PDB entry 1M0K | X-ray diffraction, 1.43 A resolution | chain A

# Chain A
Protein: bacteriorhodopsin
Organism: Halobacterium salinarum
Reference sequence: P02945 (BACR_HALN1); residues -12 to 249 here correspond to UniProt positions 1-262 (UniProt number = residue number + 13)
Sequence (262 residues; each row starts with the number of its first residue; numbers below 1 keep their minus sign (Met-12 is residue -12)):
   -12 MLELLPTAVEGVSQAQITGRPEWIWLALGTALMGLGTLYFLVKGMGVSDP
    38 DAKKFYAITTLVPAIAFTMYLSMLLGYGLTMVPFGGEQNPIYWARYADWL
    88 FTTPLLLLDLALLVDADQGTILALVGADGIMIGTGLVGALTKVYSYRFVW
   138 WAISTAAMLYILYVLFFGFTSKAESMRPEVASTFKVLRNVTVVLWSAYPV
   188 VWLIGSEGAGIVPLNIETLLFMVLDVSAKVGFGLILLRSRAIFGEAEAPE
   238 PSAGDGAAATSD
Unresolved in the structure: -12 to 4, 157-161, 232-249
Covalent attachments: retinal (RET) linked to Lys216
Residues lining bound ligands:
  - lipid fragment (LI1; 1-[2,6,10.14-tetramethyl-hexadecan-16-yl]-2-[2,10,14-trimethylhexadecan-16-yl]glycerol), molecule 1: Ala14, Thr17, Ala18, Leu22, Leu61
  - lipid fragment (LI1), molecule 2: Gly21, Thr24, Leu25, Leu28, Lys40, Tyr43, Ala44, Thr47, Leu48, Ala51, Phe54, Ala110, Ala114, Ile117, Ile140, Ala143, Ala144, Tyr147
  - lipid fragment (LI1), molecule 3: Leu22, Leu25, Tyr26, Val29
  - lipid fragment (LI1), molecule 4: Ile52, Thr55, Met56, Tyr64, Thr67, Trp80, Ala84, Leu87, Phe88, Gly113, Gly116, Ile117, Gly120, Leu123, Val124, Leu127
  - lipid fragment (LI1), molecule 5: Phe54, Leu58, Leu62, Tyr133, Val136, Ala139, Ile140, Ala143
  - lipid fragment (LI1), molecule 6: Leu87, Phe88, Pro91, Leu92, Leu95, Val112
  - lipid fragment (LI1), molecule 7: Tyr131, Ser132, Phe135, Val136, Trp138, Ala139, Leu190, Ala196
  - lipid fragment (LI1), molecule 8: Trp138, Thr142, Val187, Leu190, Ala196, Ile198
  - lipid fragment (LI1), molecule 9: Ala139, Thr142, Ala143, Leu146
  - lipid fragment (LI1), molecule 10: Phe153, Lys172, Arg175, Asn176, Val179, Val180, Ser183, Ala184, Val187
  - retinal (RET): Tyr83, Trp86, Thr89, Thr90, Leu93, Met118, Ile119, Gly122, Trp138, Ser141, Thr142, Met145, Trp182, Tyr185, Pro186, Trp189, Asp212, Ala215
  - 2,10,23-trimethyl-tetracosane (SQU): Leu19, Leu22, Gly23, Tyr26, Val210, Val213, Ser214, Val217, Gly218, Leu221
Curated features (UniProtKB/Swiss-Prot):
  - site: Asp85 (Primary proton acceptor)
  - modified residue: Gln1 (Pyrrolidone carboxylic acid), Lys216 (N6-(retinylidene)lysine)

# In short
Chain A binds 10 copies of lipid fragment and 2,10,23-trimethyl-tetracosane. Retinal is covalently linked to
Lys216.
Chain A is bacteriorhodopsin (Halobacterium salinarum); the structure, Bacteriorhodopsin K intermediate at
1.43 A resolution, was determined by X-ray diffraction (same publication as 1M0L).
